9BYM - chains D and J of the 18 polymer chains in the assembly; structure by electron microscopy, 3.11 A resolution.

== Chain D ==
Name: ATP synthase subunit beta
Organism: Sus scrofa
Notes: EC 7.1.2.2
UniProtKB: A0A8D1JU29 (A0A8D1JU29_PIG); residues -89 to 480 here correspond to UniProt positions 1-570 (UniProt number = residue number + 90)
Amino-acid sequence (570 residues; each row starts with the number of its first residue; numbers below 1 keep their minus sign (Met-89 is residue -89)):
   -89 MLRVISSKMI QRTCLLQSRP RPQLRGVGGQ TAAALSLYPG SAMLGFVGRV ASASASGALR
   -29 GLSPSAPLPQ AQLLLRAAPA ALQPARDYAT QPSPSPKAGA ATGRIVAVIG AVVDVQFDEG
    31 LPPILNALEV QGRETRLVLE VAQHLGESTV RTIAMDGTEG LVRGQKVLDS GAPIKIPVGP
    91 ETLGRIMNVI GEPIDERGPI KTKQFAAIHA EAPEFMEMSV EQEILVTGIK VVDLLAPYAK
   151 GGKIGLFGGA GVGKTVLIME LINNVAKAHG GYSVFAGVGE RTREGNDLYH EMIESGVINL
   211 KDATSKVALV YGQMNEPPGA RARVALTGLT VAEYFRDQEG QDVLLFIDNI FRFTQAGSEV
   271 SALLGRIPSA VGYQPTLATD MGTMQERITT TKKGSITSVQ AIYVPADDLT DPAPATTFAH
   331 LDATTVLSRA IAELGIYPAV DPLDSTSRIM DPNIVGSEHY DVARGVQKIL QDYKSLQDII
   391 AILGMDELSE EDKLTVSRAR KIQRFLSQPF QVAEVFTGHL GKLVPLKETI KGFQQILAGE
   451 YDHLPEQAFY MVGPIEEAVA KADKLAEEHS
Unresolved in the structure: -89 to 9, 480
Bound ions: Mg2+: Thr165 (together with ADP)
Ligand contacts:
  - ADP (adenosine-5'-diphosphate): Gly159, Ala160, Gly161, Val162, Gly163, Lys164, Thr165, Val166, Glu194, Tyr347, Phe420, Ala423, Phe426, Thr427
  - ATP (adenosine-5'-triphosphate): Ser357, Arg358, Met360, Tyr370, Arg374

== Chain J ==
Name: ATPase inhibitor, mitochondrial
Organism: Sus scrofa
UniProtKB: Q29307 (ATIF1_PIG); residues -24 to 83 here correspond to UniProt positions 1-108 (UniProt number = residue number + 25)
Amino-acid sequence (108 residues; numbered -24 to 83; the number before each row is that of its first residue; numbers below 1 keep their minus sign (Met-24 is residue -24)):
   -24 MAATALAVRS RIGAWSVWAM QSRGFSSDTP EGVRSGAGAV RDAGGAFGKK EQADEERYFR
    36 ARAREQLAAL KKHHENEISH HVKEIERLQK EIERHKQSIK KLKNDDDD
Unresolved in the structure: -24 to 2, 56-83
UniProt features mapped onto this chain:
  - region: Ser1 to Gln27 (N-terminal inhibitory region), His49 to Asp81 (Antiparallel alpha-helical coiled coil region)
  - modified residue: Lys78 (N6-succinyllysine)

== How chain D and chain J interact ==
Residue-residue contacts - 47 pairs, chain D then chain J:
  Leu344(D) - Arg16(J)
  Gln381(D) - Ala12(J)
  Tyr383(D) - Glu30(J)  hydrogen bond
  Lys384(D) - Gly13(J)  hydrogen bond (backbone-backbone)
  Ser385(D) - Ala12(J)
  Gln387(D) - Arg16(J)
  Gln387(D) - Glu26(J)  hydrogen bond
  Gln387(D) - Glu30(J)
  Asp388(D) - Gly11(J)
  Asp388(D) - Ala12(J)
  Asp388(D) - Gly13(J)  hydrogen bond (side chain-backbone)
  Asp388(D) - Ala14(J)
  Asp388(D) - Val15(J)
  Ile390(D) - Asp29(J)
  Ile390(D) - Glu30(J)
  Ala391(D) - Val15(J)  hydrophobic
  Ala391(D) - Phe22(J)
  Ala391(D) - Lys25(J)  hydrogen bond (backbone-side chain)
  Ala391(D) - Glu26(J)
  Gly394(D) - Asp29(J)
  Met395(D) - Asp29(J)  hydrogen bond (backbone-side chain)
  Met395(D) - Tyr33(J)  hydrophobic
  Met395(D) - Phe34(J)  hydrophobic
  Lys403(D) - Tyr33(J)
  Val406(D) - Phe34(J)  hydrophobic
  Ser407(D) - Phe34(J)
  Arg410(D) - Glu30(J)  salt bridge
  Arg410(D) - Glu31(J)  salt bridge
  Arg410(D) - Phe34(J)
  Arg414(D) - Glu31(J)  salt bridge
  Asp452(D) - Gln41(J)
  His453(D) - Gln41(J)
  Leu454(D) - Gln41(J)
  Leu454(D) - Leu45(J)  hydrophobic
  Pro455(D) - Ala38(J)  hydrophobic
  Pro455(D) - Gln41(J)
  Pro455(D) - Leu42(J)  hydrophobic
  Pro455(D) - Leu45(J)
  Glu456(D) - Phe34(J)
  Gln457(D) - Ala38(J)
  Ala472(D) - Leu42(J)
  Leu475(D) - Leu42(J)
  Ala476(D) - Leu42(J)
  Ala476(D) - Lys46(J)
  His479(D) - Arg39(J)
  His479(D) - Leu42(J)
  His479(D) - Ala43(J)
Other interface residues (no listed pair), chain D (27 interface residues in all): Ile392
Other interface residues (no listed pair), chain J (22 interface residues in all): Arg35

== In short ==
Chain D and chain J form an interface of 27 and 22 residues respectively; the contacts include 6 hydrogen
bonds and 3 salt bridges. Polar pairs include Arg410(D)-Glu30(J), Arg410(D)-Glu31(J) and Arg414(D)-Glu31(J).
Chain D binds ATP and ADP.
Here chain D is ATP synthase subunit beta and chain J is ATPase inhibitor, mitochondrial, both from Sus
scrofa. Entry 9BYM (Cryo-EM structure of ATP synthase non-stator state) was determined by electron microscopy.
